Entry 6VME (X-ray diffraction, 2.19 A resolution); this record covers chains B and C of the 4 polymer chains in the assembly.

# Chain B
Name: Tumor susceptibility gene 101 protein
Organism: Homo sapiens
UniProtKB: Q99816 (TS101_HUMAN); numbering as in UniProt (aligned over 308-388)
Sequence (81 residues; row label = number of the first residue in the row):
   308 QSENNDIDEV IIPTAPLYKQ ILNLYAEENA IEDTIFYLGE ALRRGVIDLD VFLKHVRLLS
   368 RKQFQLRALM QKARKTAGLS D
Unresolved in the structure: 308-312
UniProt features mapped onto this chain:
  - motif: Pro-320 to Pro-323 (PTAP motif)
  - mutagenesis: Arg-368 to Phe-371 (Loss of interaction with VPS28. No effect on interaction with VPS37C)

# Chain C
Name: Vacuolar protein sorting-associated protein 37B
Organism: Homo sapiens
UniProtKB: Q9H9H4 (VP37B_HUMAN); residues 97-167 here = UniProt positions 97-167
Sequence (71 residues; each row starts with the number of its first residue):
    97 QSSSASLETL LALLQAEGAK IEEDTENMAE KFLDGELPLD SFIDVYQSKR KLAHMRRVKI
   157 EKLQEMVLKG Q
Unresolved in the structure: 97-98, 166-167
From the paper describing this entry:
  - mutagenesis - K158N: unchanged binding to Multivesicular body subunit 12A
  - mutagenesis - K158N: unchanged binding to MVB12A UMA-N

# Interface between chain B and chain C
Residue-residue contacts (45; chain B residue first):
  Asp-315(B) / Leu-148(C)
  Asp-315(B) / Arg-152(C)  salt bridge
  Asp-315(B) / Lys-155(C)  hydrogen bond (backbone-side chain)
  Ile-318(B) / Leu-110(C)  hydrophobic
  Ile-318(B) / Lys-155(C)
  Ile-318(B) / Lys-158(C)
  Ile-318(B) / Leu-159(C)
  Ile-318(B) / Met-162(C)  hydrophobic
  Leu-329(B) / Val-154(C)  hydrophobic
  Asn-330(B) / Lys-147(C)  hydrogen bond
  Asn-330(B) / Met-151(C)
  Tyr-332(B) / Val-154(C)  hydrophobic
  Ala-333(B) / Lys-147(C)
  Ala-333(B) / His-150(C)
  Ala-333(B) / Met-151(C)  hydrophobic
  Glu-334(B) / Lys-147(C)  salt bridge
  Asn-336(B) / His-150(C)
  Ala-337(B) / Gln-143(C)
  Ala-337(B) / Arg-146(C)
  Ala-337(B) / Lys-147(C)
  Ala-337(B) / His-150(C)
  Ile-338(B) / Gln-143(C)
  Asp-340(B) / Tyr-142(C)
  Asp-340(B) / Arg-146(C)  salt bridge
  Asp-340(B) / His-150(C)  salt bridge
  Thr-341(B) / Tyr-142(C)
  Thr-341(B) / Gln-143(C)
  Tyr-344(B) / Phe-128(C)
  Tyr-344(B) / Leu-129(C)
  Tyr-344(B) / Tyr-142(C)
  Leu-345(B) / Leu-135(C)  hydrophobic
  Glu-347(B) / Leu-129(C)
  Ala-348(B) / Phe-128(C)  hydrophobic
  Ala-348(B) / Leu-129(C)
  Arg-351(B) / Glu-126(C)  salt bridge
  Arg-351(B) / Leu-129(C)
  Arg-351(B) / Asp-130(C)  salt bridge
  Val-353(B) / Phe-128(C)
  Val-353(B) / Leu-129(C)
  Val-353(B) / Gly-131(C)
  Val-358(B) / Leu-135(C)  hydrophobic
  His-362(B) / Leu-135(C)
  His-362(B) / Asp-136(C)  salt bridge
  His-362(B) / Ile-139(C)
  Leu-366(B) / Gln-143(C)
Interface residues without a listed pair, chain B (24 interface residues in all): Ile-314, Ile-319, Ile-354
Interface residues without a listed pair, chain C (26 interface residues in all): Leu-109, Glu-113, Ala-125, Phe-138

# In short
24 residues of chain B and 26 residues of chain C are in contact, with 2 hydrogen bonds and 7 salt bridges.
Polar pairs include Asp-315(B)/Arg-152(C), Glu-334(B)/Lys-147(C) and Asp-340(B)/Arg-146(C). From the paper:
K158N of chain C leaves binding to Multivesicular body subunit 12A unchanged; K158N of chain C leaves binding
to MVB12A UMA-N unchanged.
Chain B is Tumor susceptibility gene 101 protein and chain C is Vacuolar protein sorting-associated protein
37B, both from Homo sapiens; the structure, Human ESCRT-I heterotetramer headpiece, was determined by X-ray
diffraction.
